PDB entry 3QPT | X-ray diffraction, 2.40 A resolution | chain A

Chain A:
Name: Transcriptional regulator slyA
Source organism: Salmonella enterica
UniProt: P40676 (SLYA_SALTY); numbering as in UniProt (aligned over 1-144)
Sequence (147 residues; each row starts with the number of its first residue; numbers below 1 keep their minus sign (Ser-2 is residue -2)):
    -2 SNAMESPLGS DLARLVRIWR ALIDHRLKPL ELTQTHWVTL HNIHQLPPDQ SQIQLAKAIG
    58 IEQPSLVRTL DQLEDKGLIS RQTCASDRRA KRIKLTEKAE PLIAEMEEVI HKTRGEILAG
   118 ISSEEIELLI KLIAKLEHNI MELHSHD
Disordered / not traced: -2 to 4, 81-87, 144
Sequence notes: expression tag (-2 to 0)
Modified residues: Mse1 (selenomethionine); Mse103 (selenomethionine; parent Met); Mse138 (selenomethionine; parent Met)
Curated features (UniProtKB/Swiss-Prot):
  - DNA-binding region: Gln49 to Asp72 (H-T-H motif)

Overview:
Chain A is Transcriptional regulator slyA (Salmonella enterica); the structure, Crystal structure of the
Salmonella transcriptional regulator SlyA, was determined by X-ray diffraction together with 3Q5F from the
same study.
